3A1A - chain A; structure by X-ray diffraction, 2.30 A resolution.

== Chain A ==
Name: DNA (cytosine-5)-methyltransferase 3A
Organism: Homo sapiens
Notes: EC 2.1.1.37; fragment: ADD(ATRX-DNMT3-DNMT3L) domain, residues 476-614
UniProtKB: Q9Y6K1 (DNM3A_HUMAN); residues 476-614 here = UniProt positions 476-614
Chain sequence (144 residues; numbered 471 to 614; the number before each row is that of its first residue):
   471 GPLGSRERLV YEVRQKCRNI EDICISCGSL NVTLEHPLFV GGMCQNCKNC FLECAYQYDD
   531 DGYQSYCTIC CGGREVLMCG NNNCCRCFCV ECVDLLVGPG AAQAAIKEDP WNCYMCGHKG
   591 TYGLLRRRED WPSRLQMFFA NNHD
Unresolved in the structure: 471-473, 577-580, 610-614
Construct notes: expression tag (471-475)
Bound ions: Zn2+ site 1: Cys494, Cys497, Cys514, Cys517; Zn2+ site 2: Cys537, Cys540, Cys559, Cys562; Zn2+ site 3: Cys549, Cys554, Cys583, Cys586
Swiss-Prot annotation at these positions:
  - zinc finger: Ile493 to Glu523 (GATA-type), Gln534 to Gly590 (PHD-type)
  - natural variant: Asp529 (D529N: In TBRS; uncertain significance), Gly532 (G532S: In TBRS), Met548 (M548K: In TBRS), Cys549 (C549R: In TBRS)
From the paper describing this entry:
  - conformationally variable residues (order/disorder transition): Lys577 to Pro580, Ala610 to Asp614

== In short ==
Cys494, Cys497, Cys514 and Cys517 form the Zn2+ site 1. Cys537, Cys540, Cys559 and Cys562 form the Zn2+ site
2. From the paper: conformational variability at Lys577 and Ala610.
Chain A is DNA (cytosine-5)-methyltransferase 3A (Homo sapiens); the structure, Crystal Structure of the
DNMT3A ADD domain, was determined by X-ray diffraction (same publication as 3A1B).
